Entry 4LOX (X-ray diffraction, 1.98 A resolution); this record covers chains A and D of the 5 polymer chains in the assembly.

[Chain A]
Protein: LAGLIDADG homing endonuclease I-SmaMI
Source organism: Sordaria macrospora
Notes: fragment: LHE homing endnuclease
UniProtKB: F7WD42 (F7WD42_SORMK); residues 1-302 here correspond to UniProt positions 114-415 (UniProt number = residue number + 113)
Sequence (302 residues; each row starts with the number of its first residue):
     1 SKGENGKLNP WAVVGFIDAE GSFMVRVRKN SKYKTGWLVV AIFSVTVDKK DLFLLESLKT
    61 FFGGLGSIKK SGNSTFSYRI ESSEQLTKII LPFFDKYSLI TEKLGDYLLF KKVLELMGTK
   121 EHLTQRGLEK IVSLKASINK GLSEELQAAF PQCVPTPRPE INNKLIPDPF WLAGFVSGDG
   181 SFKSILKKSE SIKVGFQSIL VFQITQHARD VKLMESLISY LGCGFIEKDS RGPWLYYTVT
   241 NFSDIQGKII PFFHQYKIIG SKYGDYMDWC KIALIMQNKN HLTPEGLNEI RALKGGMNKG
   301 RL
Unresolved in the structure: 1-2
Construct notes: cloning artifact (6)
Bound ions: Mg2+ site 1: Ala19, Asp179 (shared with 1 residue of chain C; DT15(D) of chain D); Mg2+ site 2: Glu20, Gly178, Asp179 (shared with 1 residue of chain C; DT15(D) of chain D; 1 residue of chain E)

[Chain D]
Molecule: 15-nt DNA strand
Notes: fragment: product of LHE cleavage
Sequence (15 nucleotides; each row starts with the number of its first residue):
     1 GGTATCCTCC ATTAT
Bound ions: Mg2+ site 1: DT15 (shared with Ala19(A), Asp179(A) of chain A; 1 residue of chain C)

[Chain A / chain D interface]
Residue-residue contacts - 29 pairs, chain A then chain D:
  Lys32(A) - DG2(D)  sugar contact
  Lys32(A) - DT3(D)  base contact
  Tyr33(A) - DT3(D)  base contact
  Tyr33(A) - DA4(D)  hydrogen bond to the base
  Lys34(A) - DG2(D)  phosphate contact
  Lys34(A) - DT3(D)  hydrogen bond to the phosphate
  Leu38(A) - DT5(D)  base contact
  Val40(A) - DT5(D)  base contact
  Lys69(A) - DC7(D)  salt bridge to the phosphate
  Lys69(A) - DT8(D)  base contact
  Ser71(A) - DC9(D)  base contact
  Ser71(A) - DC10(D)  hydrogen bond to the base
  Glu81(A) - DT5(D)  sugar contact
  Glu81(A) - DC6(D)  base contact
  Ser82(A) - DT5(D)  hydrogen bond to the phosphate
  Ser83(A) - DT5(D)  hydrogen bond to the phosphate
  Lys120(A) - DA4(D)  phosphate contact
  His122(A) - DA4(D)  salt bridge to the phosphate
  Leu123(A) - DT3(D)  phosphate contact
  Leu123(A) - DA4(D)  phosphate contact
  Asp179(A) - DT15(D)  phosphate contact
  Thr205(A) - DT15(D)  sugar contact
  Gln206(A) - DT15(D)  hydrogen bond to the phosphate
  His207(A) - DA14(D)  salt bridge to the phosphate
  His207(A) - DT15(D)  hydrogen bond to the phosphate
  Trp234(A) - DT13(D)  phosphate contact
  Trp234(A) - DA14(D)  hydrogen bond to the phosphate
  Trp234(A) - DT15(D)  base contact
  Tyr236(A) - DT15(D)  base contact
Also at the interface, not in a pair above, chain A (30 interface residues in all): Ala19, Glu20, Arg28, Lys70, Arg79, Glu84, Lys140, Gly178, Asp229, Arg231, Pro233

[Summary]
Chain A and chain D form an interface of 30 and 12 residues respectively, with 8 hydrogen bonds and 3 salt
bridges. Among the polar pairs are Tyr33(A)-DA4(D), Ser71(A)-DC10(D) and Lys34(A)-DT3(D). Ala19(A), Asp179(A)
and DT15(D) form the Mg2+ site 1.
Here chain A is LAGLIDADG homing endonuclease I-SmaMI (Sordaria macrospora) and chain D is a 15-nt DNA strand.
Entry 4LOX (Crystal structure of the I-SmaMI LAGLIDADG homing endonuclease bound to cleaved DNA) was
determined by X-ray diffraction.
